Entry 8E78 (electron microscopy, 2.77 A resolution); this record covers chains B and C of the 4 polymer chains in the assembly.

# Chain B (and C)
Protein: NADP-dependent malic enzyme, mitochondrial
From: Homo sapiens
Notes: EC 1.1.1.40; chain C of this document is another copy of the same molecule, construct and numbering; everything in this record applies to it too
UniProt: Q16798 (MAON_HUMAN); residues -47 to 556 here correspond to UniProt positions 1-604 (UniProt number = residue number + 48)
Sequence (604 residues; numbered -47 to 556; the number before each row is that of its first residue; numbers below 1 keep their minus sign (Met-47 is residue -47)):
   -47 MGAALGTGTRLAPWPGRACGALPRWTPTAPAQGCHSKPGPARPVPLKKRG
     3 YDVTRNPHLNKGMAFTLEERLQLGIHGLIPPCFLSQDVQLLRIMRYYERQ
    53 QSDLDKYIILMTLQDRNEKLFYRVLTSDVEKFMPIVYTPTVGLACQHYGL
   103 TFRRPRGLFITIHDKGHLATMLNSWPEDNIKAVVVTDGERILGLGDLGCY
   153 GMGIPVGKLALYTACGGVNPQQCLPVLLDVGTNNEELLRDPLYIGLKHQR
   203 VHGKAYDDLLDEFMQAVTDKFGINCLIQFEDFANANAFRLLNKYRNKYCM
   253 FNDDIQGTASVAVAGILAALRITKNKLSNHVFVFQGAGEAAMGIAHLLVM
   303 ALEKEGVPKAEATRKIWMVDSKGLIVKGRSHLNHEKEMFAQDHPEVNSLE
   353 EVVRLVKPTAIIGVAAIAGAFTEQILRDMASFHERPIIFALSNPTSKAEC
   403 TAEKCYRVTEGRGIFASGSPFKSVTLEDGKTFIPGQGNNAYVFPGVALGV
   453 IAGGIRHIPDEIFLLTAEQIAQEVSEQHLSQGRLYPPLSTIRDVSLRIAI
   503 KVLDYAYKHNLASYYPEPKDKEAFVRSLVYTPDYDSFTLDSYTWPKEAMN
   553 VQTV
Unresolved in the structure: -47 to 0
Swiss-Prot annotation at these positions:
  - active site: Tyr89 (Proton donor), Lys160 (Proton acceptor)
  - binding site (NAD(+)): Arg142, Asp256, Asn395
  - binding site (a divalent metal cation): Glu232, Asp233, Asp256
  - site: Asp256 (Important for activity)
  - modified residue: Ser323 (Phosphoserine)

# Interface between chain B and chain C
Contacting residue pairs (89):
  Tyr3(B) with Arg106(C); Pro107(C), hydrophobic; Ser126(C); Pro128(C), hydrophobic
  Thr6(B) with Pro107(C)
  Arg7(B) with Arg7(C), hydrogen bond (backbone-side chain); Pro9(C); Arg106(C); Pro107(C)
  Pro9(B) with Arg7(C)
  Met15(B) with Ile196(C), hydrophobic
  Gly26(B) with Ser126(C)
  His28(B) with Asp116(C), salt bridge; Met123(C); Ser126(C), hydrogen bond (backbone-side chain)
  Gly29(B) with Gly109(C); Leu110(C); Phe111(C), hydrogen bond (backbone-backbone); Met123(C)
  Leu30(B) with Pro107(C); Gly109(C); Leu110(C), hydrophobic; Ser126(C); Trp127(C), hydrophobic
  Ile31(B) with Phe111(C)
  Pro32(B) with Phe111(C); Ile196(C)
  Pro33(B) with Phe111(C); Thr113(C); Cys151(C); Asp181(C); Ile196(C); Gly197(C); Leu198(C), hydrophobic
  Cys34(B) with Tyr195(C); Ile196(C)
  Arg44(B) with Leu102(C); Pro193(C), hydrogen bond (side chain-backbone); Leu194(C); Tyr195(C), hydrogen bond (side chain-backbone); Ile196(C)
  Arg47(B) with Leu194(C)
  Tyr48(B) with Gly101(C)
  Arg51(B) with His99(C)
  Thr64(B) with Arg105(C)
  Arg68(B) with Leu102(C), hydrogen bond (side chain-backbone); Arg105(C)
  His99(B) with Arg51(C)
  Gly101(B) with Tyr48(C)
  Leu102(B) with Arg44(C); Arg68(C), hydrogen bond (backbone-side chain)
  Arg105(B) with Thr64(C); Arg68(C)
  Arg106(B) with Tyr3(C); Arg7(C)
  Pro107(B) with Thr6(C); Arg7(C); Leu30(C)
  Gly109(B) with Gly29(C)
  Leu110(B) with Gly29(C); Leu30(C), hydrophobic
  Phe111(B) with Gly29(C), hydrogen bond (backbone-backbone); Ile31(C); Pro32(C); Pro33(C)
  Thr113(B) with Pro33(C)
  Asp116(B) with His28(C), salt bridge
  Met123(B) with His28(C); Gly29(C)
  Ser126(B) with Tyr3(C); Gly26(C); His28(C), hydrogen bond (side chain-backbone); Leu30(C)
  Trp127(B) with Leu30(C), hydrophobic
  Pro128(B) with Tyr3(C), hydrophobic
  Cys151(B) with Pro33(C)
  Asp181(B) with Pro33(C)
  Pro193(B) with Arg44(C), hydrogen bond (backbone-side chain)
  Leu194(B) with Arg44(C); Arg47(C)
  Tyr195(B) with Cys34(C); Arg44(C), hydrogen bond (backbone-side chain)
  Ile196(B) with Met15(C), hydrophobic; Pro32(C); Pro33(C); Cys34(C); Arg44(C)
  Gly197(B) with Pro33(C)
  Leu198(B) with Pro33(C), hydrophobic
Also at the interface, not in a pair above, chain B (46 interface residues in all): Ile27, Ile45, Asp67, Thr103
Also at the interface, not in a pair above, chain C (46 interface residues in all): Ile27, Ile45, Asp67, Thr103

# In short
The chain B/chain C interface involves 46 residues from each chain; the contacts include 11 hydrogen bonds and
2 salt bridges. Among the polar pairs are His28(B)-Asp116(C), Arg7(B)-Arg7(C) and His28(B)-Ser126(C).
Chain B and chain C are both NADP-dependent malic enzyme, mitochondrial (Homo sapiens); the structure, Cryo-EM
structure of human ME3 in the presence of citrate, was determined by electron microscopy together with 8E76,
8E8O, 8EYN and 8EYO from the same study.
